Entry 7JGJ (electron microscopy, 4.80 A resolution (low resolution: residue-level contacts below are approximate; hydrogen-bond / salt-bridge calls are withheld)); this record covers chains A and L of the 3 polymer chains in the assembly.

# Chain A
Name: Immunoglobulin A1 protease
From: Streptococcus pneumoniae
Reference sequence: A0A2U3RZX2 (A0A2U3RZX2_STREE); numbering as in UniProt (aligned over 674-1963)
Sequence (1290 residues; numbered 674 to 1963; the number before each row is that of its first residue):
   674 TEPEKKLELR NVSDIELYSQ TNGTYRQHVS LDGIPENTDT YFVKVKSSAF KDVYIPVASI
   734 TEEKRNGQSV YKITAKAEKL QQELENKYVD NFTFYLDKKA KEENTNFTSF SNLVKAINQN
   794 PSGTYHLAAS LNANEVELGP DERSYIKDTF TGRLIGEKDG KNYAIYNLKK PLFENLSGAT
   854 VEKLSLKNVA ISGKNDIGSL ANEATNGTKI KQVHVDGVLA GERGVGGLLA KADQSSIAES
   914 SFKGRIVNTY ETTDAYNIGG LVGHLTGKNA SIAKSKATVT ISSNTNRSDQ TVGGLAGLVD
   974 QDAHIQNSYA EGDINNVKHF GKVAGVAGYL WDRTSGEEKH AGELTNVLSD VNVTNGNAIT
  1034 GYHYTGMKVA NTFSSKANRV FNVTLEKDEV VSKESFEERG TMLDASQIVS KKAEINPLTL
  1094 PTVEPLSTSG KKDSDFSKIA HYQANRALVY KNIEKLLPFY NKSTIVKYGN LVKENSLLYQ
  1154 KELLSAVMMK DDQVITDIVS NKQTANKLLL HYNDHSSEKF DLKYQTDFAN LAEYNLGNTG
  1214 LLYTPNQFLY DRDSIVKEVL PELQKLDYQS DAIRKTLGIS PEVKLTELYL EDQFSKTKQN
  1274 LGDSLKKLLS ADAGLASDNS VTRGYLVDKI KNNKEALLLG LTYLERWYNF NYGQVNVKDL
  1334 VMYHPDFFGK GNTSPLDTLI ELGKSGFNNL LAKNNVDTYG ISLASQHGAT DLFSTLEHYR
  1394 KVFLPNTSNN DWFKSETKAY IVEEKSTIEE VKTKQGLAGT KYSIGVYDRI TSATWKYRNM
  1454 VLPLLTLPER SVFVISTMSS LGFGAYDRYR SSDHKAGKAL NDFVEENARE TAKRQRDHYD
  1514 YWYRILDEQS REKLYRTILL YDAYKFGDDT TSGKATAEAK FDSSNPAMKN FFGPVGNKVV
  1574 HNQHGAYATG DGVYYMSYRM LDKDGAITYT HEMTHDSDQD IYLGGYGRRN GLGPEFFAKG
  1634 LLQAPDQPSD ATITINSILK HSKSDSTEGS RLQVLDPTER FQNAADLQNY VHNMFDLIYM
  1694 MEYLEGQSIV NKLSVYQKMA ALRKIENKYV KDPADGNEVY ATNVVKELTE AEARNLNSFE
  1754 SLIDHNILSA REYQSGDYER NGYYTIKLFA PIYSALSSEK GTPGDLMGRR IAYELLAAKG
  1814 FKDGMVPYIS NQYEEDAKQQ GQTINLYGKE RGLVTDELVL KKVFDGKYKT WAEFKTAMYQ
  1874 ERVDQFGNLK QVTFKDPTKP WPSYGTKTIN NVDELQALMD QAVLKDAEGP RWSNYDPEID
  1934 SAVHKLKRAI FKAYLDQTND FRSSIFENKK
Disordered / not traced: 1101-1108, 1959-1963

# Chain L
Name: mAB Light Chain
From: Mus musculus
Sequence (213 residues; row label = number of the first residue in the row):
     1 EEVLTQSPAI MSASPGEKVT MTCSASSSVS YIHWYQQKSN TSPKLWIYAT SKLASGVPGR
    61 FSGSGSGNSY SLTISSMEAE DVATYYCFQG SGYPFTFGSG TKLEIKRADA APTVSIFPPS
   121 SEQLTSGGAS VVCFLNNFYP KDINVKWKID GSERQNGVLN SWTDQDSKDS TYSMSSTLTL
   181 TKDEYERHNS YTCEATHKTS TSPIVKSFNR NEC
Disordered / not traced: 213
Cystine bridges: Cys23-Cys87, Cys133-Cys193

# Interface between chain A and chain L
Pairs across the interface (4):
  Thr926(A) with Gly90(L); Ser91(L)
  Asn959(A) with Tyr93(L)
  Glu1255(A) with Ser30(L)
Other interface residues (no listed pair), chain A (4 interface residues in all): Pro1254
Other interface residues (no listed pair), chain L (7 interface residues in all): Ser28, Val29, Phe95

# In short
Chain A and chain L form an interface of 4 and 7 residues respectively.
Here chain A is Immunoglobulin A1 protease (Streptococcus pneumoniae) and chain L is mAB Light Chain (Mus
musculus). Entry 7JGJ (IgA1 Protease in complex with neutralizing mAb) was determined by electron microscopy,
deposited together with 6XJA and 6XJB.
